PDB entry 2WPB | X-ray diffraction, 2.05 A resolution | chains B and C of the 4 polymer chains in the assembly

[Chain B (and C)]
Molecule: N-acetylneuraminate lyase
Organism: Escherichia coli
Notes: EC 4.1.3.3; chain C of this document is another copy of the same molecule, construct and numbering; everything in this record applies to it too
UniProtKB: P0A6L4 (NANA_ECOLI); residues 2-297 here = UniProt positions 2-297
Sequence (304 residues; numbered -6 to 297; the number before each row is that of its first residue; numbers below 1 keep their minus sign (Met-6 is residue -6)):
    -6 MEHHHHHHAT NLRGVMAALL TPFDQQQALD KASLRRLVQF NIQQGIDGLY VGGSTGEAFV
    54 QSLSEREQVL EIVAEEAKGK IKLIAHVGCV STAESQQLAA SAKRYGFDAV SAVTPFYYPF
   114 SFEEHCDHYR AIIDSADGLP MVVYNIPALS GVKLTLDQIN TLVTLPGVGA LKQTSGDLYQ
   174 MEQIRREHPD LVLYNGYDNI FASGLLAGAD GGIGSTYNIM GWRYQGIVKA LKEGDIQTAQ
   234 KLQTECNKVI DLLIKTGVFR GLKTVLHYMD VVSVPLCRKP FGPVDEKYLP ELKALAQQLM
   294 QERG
Not modelled in the structure: -6 to 1, 297
Modified residues: Lys165 ((2S)-2-amino-6-[(1-hydroxy-1-oxo-propan-2-ylidene)amino]hexanoic acid; KPI)
Construct notes: expression tag (-6 to 1); engineered mutation Asn192 (Glu in P0A6L4)
Ligand contacts: pyruvate (ZZI; (2R,3R)-2,3,4-trihydroxy-N,N-dipropylbutanamide): Thr48, Lys165, Thr167, Gly189, Tyr190, Asp191, Asn192, Ile206, Gly207, Ser208, Ile247, Val251, Phe252
UniProt features mapped onto this chain:
  - active site: Tyr137 (Proton donor), Lys165 (Schiff-base intermediate with substrate)
  - binding site (aceneuramate): Ser47, Thr48, Thr167, Gly189, Asp191, Ser208
  - binding site (pyruvate): Ser47, Thr48
  - binding site (aldehydo-N-acetyl-D-mannosamine): Thr167, Gly189, Asp191, Ser208
  - site (Required to correctly position the proton donor): Ser47, Tyr110
  - mutagenesis: Ser47 (S47A: 21-fold decrease in catalytic efficiency for the cleavage of Neu5Ac; S47C: 40-fold decrease in catalytic efficiency for the cleavage of Neu5Ac ...), Thr48 (T48A/S: Slight increase in catalytic efficiency for the cleavage of Neu5Ac), Tyr110 (Y110A: 40-fold decrease in catalytic efficiency for the cleavage of Neu5Ac; Y110F: No significant change in kinetic parameters for the cleavage of Neu5Ac), Tyr137 (Y137A: Loss of Neu5Ac cleavage activity. Is still able to form a Schiff base with the substrate; Y137F: Retains very low Neu5Ac cleavage activity), Leu142 (L142R: Changes substrate preference. Maintains much of its original N-acetylneuraminate lyase activity, but shows a 19-fold increase in condensation of L-aspartate beta-semialdehyde (L-ASA) and ...), Thr167 (T167A: 4-fold decrease in catalytic efficiency for the cleavage of Neu5Ac; T167S: No significant change in kinetic parameters for the cleavage of Neu5Ac), Phe252 (F252A/Y: No significant change in kinetic parameters for the cleavage of Neu5Ac)
Reported in the primary citation:
  - catalytic residues: Lys165
  - binding site for pyruvate: Thr48, Lys165, Tyr172, Gly189, Tyr190, Asp191, Asn192, Ser208, Thr209, Ile243, Ile247, Val251, Phe252
  - mutagenesis - E192N: increased catalytic activity on DPAH

[Interface between chain B and chain C]
Pairs across the interface (53):
  Ser47(B) with Tyr110(C), hydrogen bond; Tyr111(C), hydrogen bond (backbone-side chain)
  Glu50(B) with Tyr111(C)
  Ala51(B) with Tyr111(C)
  Phe52(B) with Val83(C); Tyr110(C); Tyr111(C)
  Val53(B) with Val83(C), hydrophobic; Ser84(C)
  Val83(B) with Phe52(C); Val53(C), hydrophobic; Pro273(C)
  Ser84(B) with Val53(C); Lys272(C)
  Thr85(B) with Lys272(C), hydrogen bond (backbone-backbone); Pro273(C)
  Ala86(B) with Gln20(C)
  Phe109(B) with Phe109(C), hydrophobic; Tyr110(C), hydrophobic
  Tyr110(B) with Ser47(C), hydrogen bond; Phe52(C); Val106(C); Phe109(C), hydrophobic; Ile139(C); Leu142(C), hydrophobic
  Tyr111(B) with Ser47(C), hydrogen bond (side chain-backbone); Glu50(C); Ala51(C), hydrogen bond (side chain-backbone); Phe52(C); Phe252(C), hydrophobic; Phe274(C), hydrophobic
  Phe113(B) with Pro273(C), hydrophobic; Phe274(C)
  Glu117(B) with Arg253(C), salt bridge; Pro273(C); Phe274(C); Gly275(C), hydrogen bond (side chain-backbone)
  His121(B) with Pro273(C)
  Ile139(B) with Tyr110(C)
  Leu142(B) with Tyr110(C), hydrophobic
  Phe252(B) with Tyr111(C), hydrophobic
  Arg253(B) with Glu117(C), salt bridge
  Lys272(B) with Ser84(C); Thr85(C), hydrogen bond (backbone-backbone)
  Pro273(B) with Val83(C); Thr85(C); Phe113(C), hydrophobic; Glu117(C); His121(C)
  Phe274(B) with Tyr111(C), hydrophobic; Phe113(C), hydrophobic; Glu117(C)
  Gly275(B) with Glu117(C), hydrogen bond (backbone-side chain)
Interface residues without a listed pair, chain B (31 interface residues in all): Gln54, Ser55, Glu87, Val106, Pro108, Pro112, Tyr137, Ser143
Interface residues without a listed pair, chain C (31 interface residues in all): Gly46, Gln54, Ser55, Glu87, Pro108, Pro112, Tyr137

[Overview]
The chain B/chain C interface involves 31 residues from each chain; the contacts include 9 hydrogen bonds and
2 salt bridges. Polar contacts include Glu117(B)-Arg253(C), Ser47(B)-Tyr110(C) and Ser47(B)-Tyr111(C). Chain B
binds pyruvate. From the paper: the catalytic residue Lys165(B); E192N of chain B increases catalytic activity
on DPAH.
Both chains are N-acetylneuraminate lyase (Escherichia coli). Entry 2WPB (Crystal structure of the E192N
mutant of E. Coli N-acetylneuraminic acid lyase in complex with pyruvate ...) was determined by X-ray
diffraction (same publication as 2WNN, 2WNQ, 2WNZ and 2WO5).
